Entry 9JG6 (electron microscopy, 3.21 A resolution); this record covers chains Y and r of the 48 polymer chains in the assembly.

# Chain Y
Molecule: Endorhamnosidase
Source organism: Salmonella enterica subsp. enterica serovar Typhimurium
Reference sequence: A0A3V9J050 (A0A3V9J050_SALTM); residues 1-667 here = UniProt positions 1-667
Amino-acid sequence (667 residues; row label = number of the first residue in the row):
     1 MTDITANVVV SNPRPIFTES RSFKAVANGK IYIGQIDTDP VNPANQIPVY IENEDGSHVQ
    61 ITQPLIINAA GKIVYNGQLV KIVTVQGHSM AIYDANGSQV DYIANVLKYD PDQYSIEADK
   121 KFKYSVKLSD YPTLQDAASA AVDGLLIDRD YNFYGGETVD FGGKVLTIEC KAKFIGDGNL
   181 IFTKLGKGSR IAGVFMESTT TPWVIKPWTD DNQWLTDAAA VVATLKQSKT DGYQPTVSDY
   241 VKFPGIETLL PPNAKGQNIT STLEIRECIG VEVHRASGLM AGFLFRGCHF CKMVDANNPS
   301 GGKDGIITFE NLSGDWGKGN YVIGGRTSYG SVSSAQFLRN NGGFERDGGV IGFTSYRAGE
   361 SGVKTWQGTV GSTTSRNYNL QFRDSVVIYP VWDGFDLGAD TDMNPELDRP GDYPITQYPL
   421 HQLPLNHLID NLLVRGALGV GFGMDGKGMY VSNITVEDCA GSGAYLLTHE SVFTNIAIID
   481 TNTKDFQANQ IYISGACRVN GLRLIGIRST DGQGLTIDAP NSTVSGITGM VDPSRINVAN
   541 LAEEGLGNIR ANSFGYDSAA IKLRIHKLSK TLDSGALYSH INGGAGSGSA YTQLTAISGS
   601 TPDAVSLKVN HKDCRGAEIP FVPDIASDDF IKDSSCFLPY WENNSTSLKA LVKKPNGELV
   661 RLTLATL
Disordered / not traced: 1, 151-667

# Chain r
Molecule: P22 tail accessory factor
Source organism: Salmonella enterica subsp. enterica serovar Typhimurium
Reference sequence: A0A444A265 (A0A444A265_SALTM); residue numbers follow UniProt; this construct covers 1-166
Amino-acid sequence (166 residues; row label = number of the first residue in the row):
     1 MQIKTKGDLV RAALRKLGVA SDATLTDVEP QSMQDAVDDL EAMMAEWYQD GKGIITGYVF
    61 SDDENPPAEG DDHGLRSSAV SAVFHNLACR IAPDYALEAT AKIIATAKYG KELLYKQTAI
   121 SRAKRAPYPS RMPTGSGNSF ANLNEWHYFP GEQNADSTTP HDEGNG
Disordered / not traced: 154-166

# Interface between chain Y and chain r
Pairs across the interface (23; chain Y residue first):
  Glu19(Y) with Pro66(r); Pro67(r)
  Lys24(Y) with Asn65(r); Pro67(r), hydrogen bond (side chain-backbone); Gly70(r); Asp71(r)
  Ala25(Y) with Pro67(r)
  Ala27(Y) with Glu69(r)
  Asn28(Y) with Gln31(r)
  Ile66(Y) with Glu29(r); Pro30(r), hydrophobic
  Ile67(Y) with Pro30(r)
  Asn68(Y) with Pro30(r)
  Ala69(Y) with Arg11(r); Glu69(r)
  Asn76(Y) with Asp27(r)
  Gly77(Y) with Asp27(r); Val28(r)
  Gln78(Y) with Leu25(r), hydrogen bond (side chain-backbone); Thr26(r); Asp27(r)
  Asp94(Y) with Pro66(r)
  Asn96(Y) with Pro66(r)
Also at the interface, not in a pair above, chain Y (15 interface residues in all): Ser22
Also at the interface, not in a pair above, chain r (15 interface residues in all): Asp63

# In short
Chain Y and chain r each contribute 15 residues to their interface, with 2 hydrogen bonds. Among the polar
pairs are Lys24(Y)-Pro67(r) and Gln78(Y)-Leu25(r).
Chain Y is Endorhamnosidase and chain r is P22 tail accessory factor, both from Salmonella enterica subsp.
enterica serovar Typhimurium; the structure, The tail-complex structure of phage P22, was determined by
electron microscopy, deposited together with 9JGA, 9KYV, 9KYW, 9KYX and 9KYY.
